PDB entry 7Z97 | X-ray diffraction, 1.46 A resolution | chain A

# Chain A
Protein: Putative dehydrogenase/oxygenase subunit (Flavoprotein)
Organism: Variovorax paradoxus EPS
UniProt: E6V140 (E6V140_VARPE); numbering as in UniProt (aligned over 1-412)
Amino-acid sequence (433 residues; numbered -20 to 412; the number before each row is that of its first residue; numbers below 1 keep their minus sign (Met-20 is residue -20)):
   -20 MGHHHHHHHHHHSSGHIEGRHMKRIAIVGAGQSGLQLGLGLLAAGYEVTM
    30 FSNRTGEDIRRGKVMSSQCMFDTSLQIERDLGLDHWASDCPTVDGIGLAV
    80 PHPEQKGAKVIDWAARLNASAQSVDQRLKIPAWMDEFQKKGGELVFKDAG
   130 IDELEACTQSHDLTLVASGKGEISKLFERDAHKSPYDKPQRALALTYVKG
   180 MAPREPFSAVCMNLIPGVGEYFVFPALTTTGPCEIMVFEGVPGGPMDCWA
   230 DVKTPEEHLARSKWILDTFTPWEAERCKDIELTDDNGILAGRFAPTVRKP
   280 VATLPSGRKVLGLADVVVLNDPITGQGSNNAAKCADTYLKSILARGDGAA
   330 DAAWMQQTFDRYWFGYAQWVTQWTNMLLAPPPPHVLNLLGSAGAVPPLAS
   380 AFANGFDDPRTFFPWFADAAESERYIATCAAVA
Not modelled in the structure: -20 to 1
Construct notes: initiating methionine (-20); expression tag (-19 to 0); engineered mutation Met191 (Phe in E6V140)
Ligand contacts:
  - FAD (flavin-adenine dinucleotide): Val7, Gly8, Ala9, Gly10, Gln11, Ser12, Gly13, Phe30, Ser31, Asn32, Met44, Ser45, Ser46, Gln47, Cys48, Gln105, Lys126, Asp127, Ala128, Ala146, Ser147, Gly148, Lys149, Gly150, Ile152, Leu172, Leu174, Phe203, Leu268, Phe272, Leu292, Ala293, Asp294, Pro301, Gly304, Gln305, Gly306, Ser307, Asn308, Ala310
  - 6-bromo-1H-indole (FK1): Ser46, Cys48, Phe50, Ile75, Val189, Met191, Phe201, Phe203, Val216, Glu218, Pro301, Ile302, Thr303, Gly304, Phe385
Reported in the primary citation:
  - binding site for 6-bromo-1H-indole: Phe50, Val189, Phe201, Pro301 to Gly304, Phe385

# In short
Bound to chain A: flavin-adenine dinucleotide and 6-bromo-1H-indole. The paper reports a binding site for
6-bromo-1H-indole at Phe50, Val189 and Phe201 among others.
Chain A is Putative dehydrogenase/oxygenase subunit (Flavoprotein) (Variovorax paradoxus EPS); the structure,
Crystal structure of the F191M variant of Variovorax paradoxus indole monooxygenase (VpIndA1) in complex with
6-bromoindole, was determined by X-ray diffraction, deposited together with 7Z4X, 7Z94, 7Z99 and 7ZCA.
